PDB entry 4L9V | X-ray diffraction, 2.37 A resolution | chain A

== Chain A ==
Name: MepR
Source organism: Staphylococcus aureus
UniProtKB: Q5Y812 (Q5Y812_STAAU); residue numbers follow UniProt; this construct covers 1-139
Sequence (145 residues; each row starts with the number of its first residue):
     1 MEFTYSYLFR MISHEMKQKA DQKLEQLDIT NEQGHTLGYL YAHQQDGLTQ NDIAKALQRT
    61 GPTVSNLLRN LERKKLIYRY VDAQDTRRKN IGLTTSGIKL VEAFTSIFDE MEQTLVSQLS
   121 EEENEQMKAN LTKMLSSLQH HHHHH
Not modelled in the structure: 140-145
Modified / non-standard residues: Mse1, Mse11, Mse16, Mse111, Mse127, Mse134 (selenomethionine; parent Met)
Differences from the reference sequence: engineered mutation Leu27 (Phe in Q5Y812); expression tag (140-145)
What the authors report for this chain:
  - mutagenesis - A103V (27-fold): decreased binding to mepR operator DNA
  - mutagenesis - Q18A (Kd = 34 nM), A103S: unchanged binding to DNA
  - mutagenesis - Q18P (2,000-fold): decreased binding to DNA

== In short ==
The paper reports that A103V reduces binding to mepR operator DNA; Q18P reduces binding to DNA; 4
substitutions were tested in all.
Chain A is MepR (Staphylococcus aureus); the structure, Crystal structure of Se-Met derivative MepR F27L
mutant from multidrug resistant S. aureus clinical isolate, was determined by X-ray diffraction together with
4L9J, 4L9N, 4L9T and 4LD5 from the same study.
